Entry 8HAG (electron microscopy, 3.20 A resolution); this record covers chains H and J of the 11 polymer chains in the assembly.

== Chain H ==
Molecule: Histone H2B type 1-J
Organism: Homo sapiens
Reference sequence: P06899 (H2B1J_HUMAN); residues 0-125 here correspond to UniProt positions 1-126 (UniProt number = residue number + 1)
Chain sequence (126 residues; each row starts with the number of its first residue; numbering starts at 0):
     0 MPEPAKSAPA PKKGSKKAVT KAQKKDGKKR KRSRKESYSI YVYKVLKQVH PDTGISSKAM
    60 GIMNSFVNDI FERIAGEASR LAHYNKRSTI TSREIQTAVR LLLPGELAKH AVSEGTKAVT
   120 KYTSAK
Disordered / not traced: 0-27, 125
Swiss-Prot annotation at these positions:
  - modified residue: Pro1 (N-acetylproline), Glu2 (ADP-ribosyl glutamic acid), Lys5 (N6-(2-hydroxyisobutyryl)lysine), Ser6 (ADP-ribosylserine), Lys11 (N6-(beta-hydroxybutyryl)lysine), Lys12 (N6-(2-hydroxyisobutyryl)lysine), Ser14 (Phosphoserine), Lys15 (N6-acetyllysine), Lys16 (N6-(beta-hydroxybutyryl)lysine), Lys20 (N6-(2-hydroxyisobutyryl)lysine), Lys23 (N6-(2-hydroxyisobutyryl)lysine), Lys24 (N6-(2-hydroxyisobutyryl)lysine), Lys34 (N6-(2-hydroxyisobutyryl)lysine), Glu35 (PolyADP-ribosyl glutamic acid), Ser36 (Phosphoserine), Lys43 (N6-(2-hydroxyisobutyryl)lysine), Lys46 (N6-(2-hydroxyisobutyryl)lysine), Lys57 (N6,N6-dimethyllysine), Arg79 (Dimethylated arginine), Lys85 (N6,N6,N6-trimethyllysine) and 6 more in UniProt
  - glycosylation: Ser112 (O-linked (GlcNAc) serine)
  - cross-link (Glycyl lysine isopeptide (Lys-Gly)): Lys5 (interchain with G-Cter in SUMO2), Lys20 (interchain with G-Cter in SUMO2), Lys34 (interchain with G-Cter in ubiquitin), Lys120 (interchain with G-Cter in ubiquitin)

== Chain J ==
Molecule: 180-nt DNA strand
Organism: Homo sapiens
Sequence (180 nucleotides; each row starts with the number of its first residue):
     1 ATCCGTCCGT TACCGCCATC AATATCCACC TGCAGATTCT ACCAAAAGTG TATTTGGAAA
    61 CTGCTCCATC AAAAGGCATG TTCAGCTGAA TTCAGCTGAA CATGCCTTTT GATGGAGCAG
   121 TTTCCAAATA CACTTTTGGT AGAATCTGCA GGTGGATATT GATGGCGGTA ACGGACGGAT
Disordered / not traced: 1-16, 164-180

== Interface between chain H and chain J ==
Pairs across the interface (14):
  Lys28(H) with DT121(J), phosphate contact
  Arg29(H) with DG120(J), phosphate contact; DT121(J), phosphate contact
  Arg33(H) with DA45(J), sugar contact
  Tyr42(H) with DT37(J), sugar contact; DT38(J), hydrogen bond to the phosphate
  Gly53(H) with DT37(J), phosphate contact
  Ile54(H) with DA36(J), sugar contact; DT37(J), phosphate contact
  Ser55(H) with DA36(J), phosphate contact
  Ser56(H) with DA36(J), hydrogen bond to the phosphate
  Arg86(H) with DG57(J), salt bridge to the phosphate; DA58(J), salt bridge to the phosphate
  Ser87(H) with DG57(J), phosphate contact
Other interface residues (no listed pair), chain H (12 interface residues in all): Lys85, Thr88
Other interface residues (no listed pair), chain J (9 interface residues in all): DG56

== Summary ==
12 residues of chain H face 9 of chain J across their interface; the contacts include 2 hydrogen bonds and 2
salt bridges. Polar pairs include Tyr42(H)-DT38(J), Ser56(H)-DA36(J) and Arg86(H)-DG57(J).
Chain H is Histone H2B type 1-J and chain J is a 180-nt DNA strand, both from Homo sapiens; the structure,
Cryo-EM structure of the p300 catalytic core bound to the H4K12acK16ac nucleosome, class 1 (3.2 angstrom ...,
was determined by electron microscopy (same publication as 8HAH, 8HAI, 8HAJ, 8HAK, 8HAL, 8HAM and 8HAN).
